Entry 5JHR (X-ray diffraction, 2.90 A resolution); this record covers chains B and C of the 28 polymer chains in the assembly.

== Chain B ==
Name: Proteasome subunit alpha type-3
Organism: Saccharomyces cerevisiae (strain ATCC 204508 / S288c)
Notes: EC 3.4.25.1
UniProt: P23638 (PSA3_YEAST); residues 0-257 here correspond to UniProt positions 1-258 (UniProt number = residue number + 1)
Sequence (258 residues; each row starts with the number of its first residue; numbering starts at 0):
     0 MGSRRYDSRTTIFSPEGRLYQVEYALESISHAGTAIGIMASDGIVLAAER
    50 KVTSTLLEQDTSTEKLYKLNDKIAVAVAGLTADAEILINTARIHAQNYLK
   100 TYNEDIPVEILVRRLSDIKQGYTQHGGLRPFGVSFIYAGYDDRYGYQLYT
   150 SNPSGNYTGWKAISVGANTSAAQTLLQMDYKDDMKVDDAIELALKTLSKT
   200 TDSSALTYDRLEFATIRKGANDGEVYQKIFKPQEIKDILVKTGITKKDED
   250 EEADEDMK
Disordered / not traced: 0, 245-257
Swiss-Prot annotation at these positions:
  - cross-link (Glycyl lysine isopeptide (Lys-Gly)): Lys99 (interchain with G-Cter in ubiquitin), Lys198 (interchain with G-Cter in ubiquitin), Lys230 (interchain with G-Cter in ubiquitin)

== Chain C ==
Name: Proteasome subunit alpha type-4
Organism: Saccharomyces cerevisiae (strain ATCC 204508 / S288c)
Notes: EC 3.4.25.1
UniProt: P40303 (PSA4_YEAST); residues -1 to 252 here correspond to UniProt positions 1-254 (UniProt number = residue number + 2)
Sequence (254 residues; each row starts with the number of its first residue; numbers below 1 keep their minus sign (Met-1 is residue -1)):
    -1 MSGYDRALSIFSPDGHIFQVEYALEAVKRGTCAVGVKGKNCVVLGCERRS
    49 TLKLQDTRITPSKVSKIDSHVVLSFSGLNADSRILIEKARVEAQSHRLTL
    99 EDPVTVEYLTRYVAGVQQRYTQSGGVRPFGVSTLIAGFDPRDDEPKLYQT
   149 EPSGIYSSWSAQTIGRNSKTVREFLEKNYDRKEPPATVEECVKLTVRSLL
   199 EVVQTGAKNIEITVVKPDSDIVALSSEEINQYVTQIEQEKQEQQEQDKKK
   249 KSNH
Disordered / not traced: -1 to 0, 241-252
Swiss-Prot annotation at these positions:
  - modified residue: Thr58 (Phosphothreonine)

== Chain B / chain C interface ==
Residue-residue contacts (73):
  Arg3(B) - Arg4(C)
  Asp6(B) - Tyr2(C)  hydrogen bond
  Asp6(B) - Arg4(C)  salt bridge
  Arg8(B) - Arg4(C)
  Thr10(B) - Leu6(C)
  Thr10(B) - Arg125(C)
  Ile11(B) - Leu6(C)  hydrophobic
  Ile11(B) - Gln17(C)
  Phe12(B) - Gln17(C)  hydrogen bond (backbone-side chain)
  Phe12(B) - Tyr20(C)  hydrophobic
  Phe12(B) - Ala21(C)  hydrophobic
  Phe12(B) - Leu76(C)  hydrophobic
  Phe12(B) - Arg125(C)
  Phe12(B) - Pro126(C)
  Phe12(B) - Gly128(C)
  Ser13(B) - Tyr20(C)
  Pro14(B) - Tyr20(C)  hydrophobic
  Pro14(B) - Glu23(C)
  Glu15(B) - Glu23(C)
  Glu15(B) - Arg27(C)  hydrogen bond (backbone-side chain)
  Gly16(B) - Tyr20(C)
  Gly16(B) - Glu23(C)
  Gly16(B) - Ala24(C)
  Gly16(B) - Arg27(C)
  Arg17(B) - Arg27(C)
  Leu18(B) - Arg125(C)
  Met38(B) - Asp54(C)
  Arg112(B) - Arg81(C)
  Ser115(B) - Arg81(C)  hydrogen bond (backbone-side chain)
  Asp116(B) - Arg81(C)  salt bridge
  Gln119(B) - Ala78(C)
  Gln119(B) - Asp79(C)
  Gln119(B) - Ile82(C)
  Thr122(B) - Arg125(C)  hydrogen bond (backbone-side chain)
  Gln123(B) - Tyr118(C)
  Gln123(B) - Gly123(C)
  Gln123(B) - Val124(C)
  Gln123(B) - Arg125(C)  hydrogen bond (backbone-backbone)
  Gln123(B) - Phe127(C)
  His124(B) - Gly123(C)
  His124(B) - Val124(C)
  Gly125(B) - Tyr2(C)
  Gly125(B) - Gly123(C)
  Gly126(B) - Tyr2(C)
  Tyr143(B) - Arg56(C)  hydrogen bond (backbone-side chain)
  Tyr143(B) - Ile57(C)  hydrophobic
  Tyr145(B) - Arg56(C)  hydrogen bond (backbone-side chain)
  Gln146(B) - Ile57(C)
  Leu147(B) - Ile57(C)
  Tyr148(B) - Ile57(C)
  Ser153(B) - Ala78(C)
  Gly154(B) - Ala78(C)
  Gly154(B) - Arg81(C)  hydrogen bond (backbone-side chain)
  Asn155(B) - Asn77(C)
  Asn155(B) - Ala78(C)
  Tyr156(B) - Pro59(C)  hydrophobic
  Tyr156(B) - Arg81(C)
  Gly158(B) - Gln53(C)
  Gly158(B) - Asp54(C)  hydrogen bond (backbone-backbone)
  Gly158(B) - Ile57(C)
  Gly158(B) - Thr58(C)  hydrogen bond (backbone-side chain)
  Trp159(B) - Leu50(C)  hydrophobic
  Trp159(B) - Lys51(C)
  Trp159(B) - Leu52(C)
  Trp159(B) - Gln53(C)
  Trp159(B) - Asp54(C)
  Lys160(B) - Leu52(C)  hydrogen bond (backbone-backbone)
  Lys160(B) - Gln53(C)
  Ala161(B) - Leu52(C)
  Gln172(B) - Leu52(C)
  Leu175(B) - Leu52(C)
  Gln176(B) - Lys51(C)
  Gln176(B) - Leu52(C)
Other interface residues (no listed pair), chain B (41 interface residues in all): Glu108, Thr157, Tyr179

== Overview ==
41 residues of chain B and 31 residues of chain C are in contact, with 12 hydrogen bonds and 2 salt bridges.
Polar contacts include Asp6(B)-Arg4(C), Asp116(B)-Arg81(C) and Asp6(B)-Tyr2(C).
Chain B is Proteasome subunit alpha type-3 and chain C is Proteasome subunit alpha type-4, both from
Saccharomyces cerevisiae (strain ATCC 204508 / S288c); the structure, Yeast 20S proteasome in complex with the
peptidic epoxyketone inhibitor 27, was determined by X-ray diffraction together with 5JHS from the same study.
